5OAV - chains A and B; structure by X-ray diffraction, 0.95 A resolution.

== Chain A ==
Name: Proto-oncogene tyrosine-protein kinase Src
Source organism: Gallus gallus
Notes: EC 2.7.10.2; fragment: sh3 domain
UniProt: P00523 (SRC_CHICK); residues 85-141 here = UniProt positions 85-141
Sequence (61 residues; each row starts with the number of its first residue):
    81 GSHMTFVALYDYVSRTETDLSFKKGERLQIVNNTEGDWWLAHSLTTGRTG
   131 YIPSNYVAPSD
Unresolved in the structure: 81-84
Differences from the reference sequence: expression tag (81-84); engineered mutation Val-93 (Glu in P00523); conflict Arg-128 (Gln in P00523)

== Chain B ==
Name: APP12
Sequence (13 residues; each row starts with the number of its first residue; numbering starts at 0):
     0 XAPPLPPRNRPRL
Unresolved in the structure: 8-12
Modified positions: ACE (acetyl group) at position 0

== How chain A and chain B interact ==
Contacting residue pairs - 21 pairs, chain A then chain B:
  Tyr-90(A) / Ala-1(B)  hydrophobic
  Tyr-90(A) / Pro-2(B)
  Tyr-92(A) / Leu-4(B)  hydrophobic
  Tyr-92(A) / Arg-7(B)  hydrogen bond
  Arg-95(A) / Leu-4(B)
  Arg-95(A) / Arg-7(B)
  Thr-96(A) / Arg-7(B)
  Asp-99(A) / Arg-7(B)  salt bridge
  Asp-117(A) / Pro-5(B)
  Asp-117(A) / Pro-6(B)
  Trp-118(A) / Pro-5(B)  hydrogen bond (side chain-backbone)
  Trp-118(A) / Pro-6(B)  hydrogen bond (side chain-backbone)
  Trp-118(A) / Arg-7(B)
  Pro-133(A) / Leu-4(B)  hydrophobic
  Pro-133(A) / Pro-5(B)
  Asn-135(A) / Pro-2(B)
  Asn-135(A) / Pro-3(B)  hydrogen bond (side chain-backbone)
  Asn-135(A) / Pro-5(B)
  Tyr-136(A) / Ala-1(B)
  Tyr-136(A) / Pro-2(B)  hydrogen bond (side chain-backbone)
  Tyr-136(A) / Leu-4(B)

== Summary ==
The interface between chain A and chain B involves 10 residues on one side and 7 on the other, with 5 hydrogen
bonds and 1 salt bridge. Among the polar pairs are Asp-99(A)/Arg-7(B), Tyr-92(A)/Arg-7(B) and
Trp-118(A)/Pro-5(B).
Here chain A is Proto-oncogene tyrosine-protein kinase Src (Gallus gallus) and chain B is APP12. Entry 5OAV
(High resolution crystal structure of the c-Src-SH3 domain mutant E93V in complex with the high affinity ...)
was determined by X-ray diffraction.
